8FOJ - chains B and T of the 6 polymer chains in the assembly; structure by electron microscopy, 4.80 A resolution (low resolution: residue-level contacts below are approximate; hydrogen-bond / salt-bridge calls are withheld).

# Chain B
Molecule: DNA primase large subunit
From: Saccharomyces cerevisiae
Reference sequence: A0A6A5PVV0 (A0A6A5PVV0_YEASX); residue numbers follow UniProt; this construct covers 1-528
Sequence (528 residues; numbered 1 to 528; the number before each row is that of its first residue):
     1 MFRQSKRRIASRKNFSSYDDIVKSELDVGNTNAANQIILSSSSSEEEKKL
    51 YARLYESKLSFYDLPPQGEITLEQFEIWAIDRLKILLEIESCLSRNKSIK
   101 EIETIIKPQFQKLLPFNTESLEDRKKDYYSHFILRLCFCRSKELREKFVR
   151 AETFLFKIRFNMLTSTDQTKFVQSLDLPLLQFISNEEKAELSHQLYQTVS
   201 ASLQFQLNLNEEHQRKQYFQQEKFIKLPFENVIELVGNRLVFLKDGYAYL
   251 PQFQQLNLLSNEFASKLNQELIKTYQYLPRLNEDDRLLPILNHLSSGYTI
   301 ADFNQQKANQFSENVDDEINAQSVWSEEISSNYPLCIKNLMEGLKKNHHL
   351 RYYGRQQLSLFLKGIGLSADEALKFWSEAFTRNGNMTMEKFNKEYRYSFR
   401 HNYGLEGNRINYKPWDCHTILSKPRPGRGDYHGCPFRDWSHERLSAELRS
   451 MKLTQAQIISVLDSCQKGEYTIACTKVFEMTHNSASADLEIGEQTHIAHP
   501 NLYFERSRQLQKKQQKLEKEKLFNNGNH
Disordered / not traced: 1-41, 175-179, 251-253, 300-316, 382-386, 483-495, 513-528
Bound ions: 4Fe-4S cluster Fe: Cys-336, Cys-417, Cys-434, Cys-474
Small-molecule neighbours: 4Fe-4S cluster (SF4): Pro-334, Leu-335, Cys-336, Cys-417, Ile-420, Gly-433, Cys-434, Pro-435, Phe-436, Tyr-470, Thr-471, Cys-474, His-499, Pro-500

# Chain T
Molecule: template DNA
Sequence (11 nucleotides; each row starts with the number of its first residue):
     5 GCTGCCCGCCT

# Interface between chain B and chain T
Pairs across the interface (6):
  Lys-393(B) with DC13(T)
  Tyr-397(B) with DC14(T)
  His-401(B) with DT15(T)
  Glu-406(B) with DT15(T)
  Gly-407(B) with DT15(T)
  Asn-408(B) with DT15(T)
Other interface residues (no listed pair), chain B (8 interface residues in all): Glu-394, Tyr-412
Other interface residues (no listed pair), chain T (4 interface residues in all): DG12

# Overview
8 residues of chain B face 4 of chain T across their interface. Ligands of chain B: 4Fe-4S cluster. The 4Fe-4S
cluster Fe site is built by Cys-336(B), Cys-417(B), Cys-434(B) and Cys-474(B).
Chain B is DNA primase large subunit (Saccharomyces cerevisiae) and chain T is template DNA; the structure,
Cryo-EM structure of S. cerevisiae DNA polymerase alpha-primase complex in the post RNA handoff state, was
determined by electron microscopy together with 8FOC, 8FOD, 8FOE, 8FOH and 8FOK from the same study.
